PDB entry 2NUT | X-ray diffraction, 2.30 A resolution | chains B and C of the 3 polymer chains in the assembly

[Chain B]
Protein: Protein transport protein Sec24A
From: Homo sapiens
Notes: fragment: Sec24a fragment lacking n-terminal residues 1-340
UniProt: O95486 (SC24A_HUMAN); residues 341-1093 here correspond to UniProt positions 326-1078 (UniProt number = residue number - 15)
Sequence (753 residues; row label = number of the first residue in the row):
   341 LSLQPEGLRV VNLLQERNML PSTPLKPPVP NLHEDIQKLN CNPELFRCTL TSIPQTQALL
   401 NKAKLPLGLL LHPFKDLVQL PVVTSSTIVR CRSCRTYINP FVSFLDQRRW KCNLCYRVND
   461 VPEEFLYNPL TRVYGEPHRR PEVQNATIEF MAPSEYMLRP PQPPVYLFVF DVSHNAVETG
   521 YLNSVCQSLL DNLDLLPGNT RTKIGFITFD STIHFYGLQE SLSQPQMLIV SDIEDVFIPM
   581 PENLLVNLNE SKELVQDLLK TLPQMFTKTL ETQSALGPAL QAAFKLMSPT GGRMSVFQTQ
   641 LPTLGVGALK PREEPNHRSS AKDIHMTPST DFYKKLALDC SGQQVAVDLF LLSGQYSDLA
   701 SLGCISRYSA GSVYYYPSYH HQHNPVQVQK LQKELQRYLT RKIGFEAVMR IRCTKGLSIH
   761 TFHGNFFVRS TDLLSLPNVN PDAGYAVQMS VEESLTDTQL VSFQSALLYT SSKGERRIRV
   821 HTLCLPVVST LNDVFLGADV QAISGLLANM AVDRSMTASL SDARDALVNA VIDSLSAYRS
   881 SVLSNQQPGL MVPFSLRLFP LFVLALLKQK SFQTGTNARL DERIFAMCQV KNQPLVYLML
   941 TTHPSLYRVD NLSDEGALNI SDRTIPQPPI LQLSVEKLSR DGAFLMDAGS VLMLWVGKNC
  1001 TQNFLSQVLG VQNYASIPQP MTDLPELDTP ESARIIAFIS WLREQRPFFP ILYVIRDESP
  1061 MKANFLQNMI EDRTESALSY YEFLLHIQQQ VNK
Unresolved in the structure: 341-345, 465-475, 663-665, 883-887

[Chain C]
Protein: Vesicle-trafficking protein SEC22b
From: Homo sapiens
Notes: fragment: Sec22b cytosolic domain, residues 1-195
UniProt: O75396 (SC22B_HUMAN); residues 1-195 here = UniProt positions 1-195
Sequence (196 residues; numbered 0 to 195; the number before each row is that of its first residue; numbering starts at 0):
     0 SMVLLTMIAR VADGLPLAAS MQEDEQSGRD LQQYQSQAKQ LFRKLNEQSP TRCTLEAGAM
    60 TFHYIIEQGV CYLVLCEAAF PKKLAFAYLE DLHSEFDEQH GKKVPTVSRP YSFIEFDTFI
   120 QKTKKLYIDS RARRNLGSIN TELQDVQRIM VANIEEVLQR GEALSALDSK ANNLSSLSKK
   180 YRQDAKYLNM RSTYAK
Unresolved in the structure: 0, 24-28, 131-147, 158-195
Construct notes: cloning artifact (0)
Curated features (UniProtKB/Swiss-Prot):
  - modified residue: Lys-38 (N6-acetyllysine), Ser-137 (Phosphoserine), Thr-140 (Phosphothreonine), Ser-164 (Phosphoserine), Ser-168 (Phosphoserine), Ser-174 (Phosphoserine), Ser-177 (Phosphoserine)

[Chain B / chain C interface]
Contacting residue pairs (23):
  Met-491(B) with Arg-108(C)
  Ala-492(B) with Pro-109(C)
  Pro-493(B) with Pro-109(C)
  Ser-494(B) with Pro-15(C); Pro-109(C)
  Met-497(B) with Lys-38(C); Pro-109(C), hydrophobic; Tyr-110(C), hydrophobic
  Leu-498(B) with Gln-34(C)
  Arg-499(B) with Gln-34(C)
  Pro-500(B) with Ala-18(C), hydrophobic; Met-20(C), hydrophobic; Tyr-110(C)
  Pro-501(B) with Tyr-110(C)
  Asn-539(B) with Glu-114(C)
  Thr-540(B) with Glu-114(C), hydrogen bond
  Arg-541(B) with Ile-113(C); Asp-116(C), salt bridge
  Glu-582(B) with Lys-124(C), salt bridge
  Glu-590(B) with Thr-117(C)
  Ser-628(B) with Asp-23(C), hydrogen bond
  Pro-629(B) with Asp-23(C)
  Glu-815(B) with Arg-108(C), salt bridge
Interface residues without a listed pair, chain B (20 interface residues in all): Gln-683, Lys-813, Gly-814
Interface residues without a listed pair, chain C (15 interface residues in all): Lys-121

[Summary]
Chain B and chain C form an interface of 20 and 15 residues respectively; the contacts include 2 hydrogen
bonds and 3 salt bridges. Polar pairs include Arg-541(B)/Asp-116(C), Glu-582(B)/Lys-124(C) and
Glu-815(B)/Arg-108(C).
Here chain B is Protein transport protein Sec24A and chain C is Vesicle-trafficking protein SEC22b, both from
Homo sapiens. Entry 2NUT (Crystal Structure of the human Sec23a/24a heterodimer, complexed with the SNARE
protein Sec22b) was determined by X-ray diffraction (same publication as 2NUP).
